PDB entry 8H96 | electron microscopy, 2.78 A resolution | chains A and C of the 3 polymer chains in the assembly

# Chain A
Protein: NACHT, LRR and PYD domains-containing protein 5
Organism: Mus musculus
Reference sequence: Q9R1M5 (NALP5_MOUSE); residues 1-1059 here correspond to UniProt positions 105-1163 (UniProt number = residue number + 104)
Amino-acid sequence (1059 residues; row label = number of the first residue in the row):
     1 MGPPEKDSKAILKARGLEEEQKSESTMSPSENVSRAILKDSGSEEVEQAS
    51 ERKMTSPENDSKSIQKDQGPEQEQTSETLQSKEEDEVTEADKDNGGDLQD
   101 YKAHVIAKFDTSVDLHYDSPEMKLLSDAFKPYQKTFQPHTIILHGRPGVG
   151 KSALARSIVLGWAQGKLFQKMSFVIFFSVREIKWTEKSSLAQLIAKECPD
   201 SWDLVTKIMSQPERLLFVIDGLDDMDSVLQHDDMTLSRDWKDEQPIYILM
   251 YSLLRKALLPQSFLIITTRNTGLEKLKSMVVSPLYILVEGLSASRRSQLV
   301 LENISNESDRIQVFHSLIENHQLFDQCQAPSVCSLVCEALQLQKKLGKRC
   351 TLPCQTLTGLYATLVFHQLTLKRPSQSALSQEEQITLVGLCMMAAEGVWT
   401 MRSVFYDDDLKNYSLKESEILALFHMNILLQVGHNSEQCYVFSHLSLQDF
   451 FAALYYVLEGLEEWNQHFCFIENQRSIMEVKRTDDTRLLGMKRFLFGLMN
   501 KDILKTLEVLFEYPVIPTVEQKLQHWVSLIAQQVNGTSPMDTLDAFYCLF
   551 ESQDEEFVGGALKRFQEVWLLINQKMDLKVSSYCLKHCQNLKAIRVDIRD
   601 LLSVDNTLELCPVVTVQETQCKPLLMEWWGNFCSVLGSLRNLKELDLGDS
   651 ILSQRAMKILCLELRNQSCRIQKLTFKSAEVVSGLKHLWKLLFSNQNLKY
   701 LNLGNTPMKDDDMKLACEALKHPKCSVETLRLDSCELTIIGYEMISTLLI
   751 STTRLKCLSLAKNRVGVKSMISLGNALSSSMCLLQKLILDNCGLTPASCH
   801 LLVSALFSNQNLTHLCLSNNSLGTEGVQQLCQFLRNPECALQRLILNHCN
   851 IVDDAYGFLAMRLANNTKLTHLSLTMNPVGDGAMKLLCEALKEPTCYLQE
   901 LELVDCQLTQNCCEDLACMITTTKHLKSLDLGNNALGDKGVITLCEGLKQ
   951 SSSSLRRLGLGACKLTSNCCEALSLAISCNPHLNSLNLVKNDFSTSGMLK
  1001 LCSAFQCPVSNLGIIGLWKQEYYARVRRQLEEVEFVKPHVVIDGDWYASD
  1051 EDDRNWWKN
Not modelled in the structure: 1-96, 471-484
UniProt features mapped onto this chain:
  - binding site (ATP): Gly145 to Ser152

# Chain C
Protein: Oocyte-expressed protein homolog
Organism: Mus musculus
Reference sequence: Q9CWE6 (OOEP_MOUSE); residues 1-164 here = UniProt positions 1-164
Amino-acid sequence (164 residues; numbered 1 to 164; the number before each row is that of its first residue):
     1 MASHTADADAKPDSDSQKLLNVLPVSLRLRTRPWWFPIQEVSNPLVLYME
    51 AWVAERVIGTDQAEISEIEWMCQALLTVDSVNSGNLAEITIFGQPSAQTR
   101 MKNILLNMAAWHKENELQRAVKVKEVEEFLKIRASSILSKLSKKGLKLAG
   151 FPLPLEGRETQMES
Not modelled in the structure: 1-25, 115-164
UniProt features mapped onto this chain:
  - mutagenesis: Arg32 (R32W/P/G: Impaired formation of the subcortical maternal complex (SCMC))

# Chain A / chain C interface
Residue-residue contacts - 36 pairs, chain A then chain C:
  Glu121(A) - Leu29(C)
  Leu124(A) - Leu29(C)  hydrophobic
  His144(A) - Arg32(C)
  His144(A) - Ile38(C)
  Arg146(A) - Ser42(C)
  Asn270(A) - Ile38(C)
  Leu273(A) - Ile38(C)  hydrophobic
  Tyr285(A) - Thr31(C)
  Tyr285(A) - Arg32(C)  hydrogen bond (backbone-backbone)
  Ile286(A) - Arg30(C)
  Ile286(A) - Thr31(C)
  Leu287(A) - Arg28(C)
  Leu287(A) - Leu29(C)
  Leu287(A) - Arg30(C)  hydrogen bond (backbone-backbone)
  Leu287(A) - Val41(C)  hydrophobic
  Val288(A) - Arg28(C)
  Val288(A) - Leu29(C)  hydrophobic
  Glu289(A) - Leu27(C)
  Glu289(A) - Arg28(C)  salt bridge
  Gly290(A) - Arg28(C)  hydrogen bond (backbone-side chain)
  Leu291(A) - Arg28(C)
  Ala293(A) - Glu88(C)
  Ser294(A) - Asn82(C)
  Ser294(A) - Glu88(C)
  His321(A) - Asn43(C)
  Asp325(A) - Ser42(C)
  Asp325(A) - Asn43(C)
  Asp325(A) - Pro44(C)
  Asn573(A) - Pro95(C)
  Gln574(A) - Asn43(C)  hydrogen bond
  Asp600(A) - Thr99(C)  hydrogen bond
  Glu609(A) - Tyr48(C)
  Glu609(A) - Met49(C)  hydrogen bond (side chain-backbone)
  Glu609(A) - Leu86(C)
  Leu610(A) - Leu86(C)
  Cys611(A) - Tyr48(C)
Interface residues without a listed pair, chain A (28 interface residues in all): Leu125, Gly150, Leu154, Ser292, Pro612
Interface residues without a listed pair, chain C (21 interface residues in all): Ser26, Glu50, Phe92

# In short
28 residues of chain A face 21 of chain C across their interface, with 6 hydrogen bonds and 1 salt bridge.
Among the polar pairs are Glu289(A)-Arg28(C), Gly290(A)-Arg28(C) and Gln574(A)-Asn43(C). UniProt lists 8
ATP-binding residues on chain A; one mutagenesis site on chain C.
Here chain A is NACHT, LRR and PYD domains-containing protein 5 and chain C is Oocyte-expressed protein
homolog, both from Mus musculus. Entry 8H96 (Structure of mouse SCMC core complex) was determined by electron
microscopy, deposited together with 8H93, 8H94 and 8H95.
